7PAU - chains k and 3 of the 32 polymer chains in the assembly; structure by electron microscopy, 8.30 A resolution (very low resolution: no residue pairs are listed; an interface is given only as per-side residue counts).

== Chain k ==
Molecule: 50S ribosomal protein L15
From: Mycoplasma pneumoniae M129
UniProt: Q50300 (RL15_MYCPN); numbering as in UniProt (aligned over 1-151)
Sequence (151 residues; each row starts with the number of its first residue):
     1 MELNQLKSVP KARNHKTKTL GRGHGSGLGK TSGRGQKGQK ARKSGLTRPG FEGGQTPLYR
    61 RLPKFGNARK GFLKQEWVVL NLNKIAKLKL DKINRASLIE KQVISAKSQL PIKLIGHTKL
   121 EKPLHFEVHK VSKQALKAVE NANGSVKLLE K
Unresolved in the structure: 1-2, 151

== Chain 3 ==
Molecule: 23S ribosomal RNA
From: Mycoplasma pneumoniae M129
Sequence (2907 nucleotides; row label = number of the first residue in the row):
     1 UACAAUAAGU UACUAAGGGC UUAUGGUGGA UGCCUUGGCA CUAAUAGGCG AUGAAGGACG
    61 UGUUAACCUG CGAUAAGCUU CGGGUAGGUG GUAAGAACCU CAGAUCCGGA GAUUUCCGAA
   121 UGGAGCAAUC CGGUAGUUGG AAACAGCUAU CAUUAAUUGA UGAAUAAAUA GUCAAUUAAA
   181 GCAAUACGUG GUGAAGUGAA ACAUCUCAGU AGCCACAGGA AAAGAAAACG AAUGUGAUUC
   241 CGUGUGUAGU GGCGAGCGAA AGCGGAACAG GCCAAACUUA UCAUUAGAUA GGGGUUGUAG
   301 GGCUUGCAAU GUGGACUUGA AAACGAUAGA AGAAGCUGUU GGAAAGCAGC GCGCAAAAGG
   361 GUGAUAGCCC CGUAUUUGAA AUUGUUUUCA UACCUAGCGA GAUCCCUGAG UAGCUCGGAA
   421 AACGUUAUUU UGAGUGAAUC UGCCCAGACC AUUGGGUAAG CCUAAAUACU AAUUAGUGAC
   481 CGAUAGCGAA ACAGUACCGU GAGGGAAAGG UGAAAAGAAC CCAGAGAUGG GAGUGAAAUA
   541 GAUUCUGAAA CCAUAUGCCU ACAACGUGUC AGAGCACAUU AAUGUGUGAU GGCGUGCGUU
   601 UUGAAGUAUG AGCCGGCGAG UUAUGAUAGC AAGCGUUAGU UAACCAGGAG AUGGGGAGCU
   661 GUAGCGAAAG CGAGUUUUAA AAGAGCGUUU GUUUGUUAUU AUAGACCCGA AACGGGUUGA
   721 GCUAGUCAUG AGCAGGUUGA AGGUUGAGUA ACAUCAACUG GAGGACCGAA CCGACUCUCG
   781 UUGAAACGAU AGCGGAUGAC UUGUGAUUAG GGGUGAAAUU CCAAUCGAAA UCCGUGAUAG
   841 CUGGUUCUCG UCGAAAUAGC UUUAAGGCUA GCGUGAGAUC ACAAAUAAGU GGAGGUAAAG
   901 CUACUGAAUG UAUGAUGGCG CCACCUAGGC GUACUGAAUA CAAUUAAACU CUGAAUGCCA
   961 UUUAUUUUAU UCUCGCAGUC AGACAGUGGG GGAUAAGCUU CAUUGUCAAG AGGGGAAGAG
  1021 CCCAGAUCAU UAAAUAAGGU CCCCAAAAUA UACUAAGUGG AAAAGGAUGU GAAAGUGCUA
  1081 AAACAGCAAG GAUGUUGGCU UAGAAGCAGC CAUCGUUUAA AGAGUGCGUA ACAGCUCACU
  1141 UGUCGAGUGU UUUUGCGCCG AAGAUGUAAC GGGGCUAAGU AUAUUACCGA AUUUAUGGAU
  1201 AAGAUUUAUA UCUUGUGGUA GACGAGCGUU GUAUUGGAGU UGAAGUCAAA GCGUGAGCAU
  1261 UGGUGGAUCC AAUACAAGUG AGAAUGCCGG CAUGAGUAAC GCUUGGGAGU GAGAAUCUCC
  1321 CAAACCGAUU GACUAAGGUU UCCUGGACCA GGGUCGUCCU UCCAGGGUUA GUCUGGACCU
  1381 AAGCUGAGGC UGAAAAGCGU AGGCGAUGGA CAACAGGUUA AUAUUCCUGU ACUUACAGUU
  1441 AGACUGAUGG AGUGACAAAG AAGGUUUUCC ACCCCCAUAA UUGGAUUUGG GGAUAAAUCA
  1501 UAAGGUGGUA CAAUAGGCAA AUCCGUUGUG CAUAACAUUG AGUGAUGAUG UCGAGUGAAU
  1561 GAGUGAUCAA GUAGCGAAGG UGGUAUUAAU CAUGCUUUCA AGAAAAGCUU CUAGGGUUAA
  1621 UCUAGCUGUA ACCAGUACCG AGAACGAACA CACGUAGUCA AGGAGAGGAU CCUAAGGUUA
  1681 GCGAGUGAAC UAUAGCCAAG GAACUCUGCA AAUUAACCCC GUAAGUUAGC GAGAAGGGGU
  1741 GCUUAUGUAA AAGUAAGCCG CAGUGAAGAA CGAGGGGGGA CUGUUUAACU AAAACACAAC
  1801 UCUAUGCCAA ACCGUAAGGU GAUGUAUAUG GGGUGACACC UGCCCAGUGC UGGAAGGUUA
  1861 AAGAAGGAGG UUAGCGCAAG CGAAGCUUUU AACUGAAGCC CCAGUGAACG GCGGCCGUAA
  1921 CUAUAACGGU CCUAAGGUAG CGAAAUUCCU AGUCGGGUAA AUUCCGUCCC GCUUGAAUGG
  1981 UGUAACCAUC UCUUGACUGU CUCGGCUAUA GACUCGGUGA AAUCCAGGUA CGGGUGAAGA
  2041 CACCCGUUAG GCGCAACGGG ACGGAAAGAC CCCGUGAAGC UUUACUGUAG CUUAAUAUUG
  2101 AUCAGGACAU UAUCAUGUAG AGAAUAGGUA GGAGCAAUCG AUGCAAGUUC GCUAGGACUU
  2161 GUUGAUGCGA AAGGUGGAAU ACUACCCUUG GUUGUGUGCU GUUCUAAUUG GUAACUGUUA
  2221 UCCAGUUUCA AGACAGUGUU AGGUGGGCAG UUUGACUGGG GCGGUCGCCU CCUAAAAGGU
  2281 AACGGAGGCG UACAAAGGUA CCUUCAGUAC GGUUGGAAAU CGUAUGUAGA GUGUAAUGGU
  2341 GUAAGGGUGC UUGACUGUGA GACAUACAGG UCGAACAGGU GAGAAAUCAG GUCAUAGUGA
  2401 UCCGGUGGUC CAGUAUGGAA UGGCCAUCGC UCAACGGAUA AAAGCUACUC CGGGGAUAAC
  2461 AGGCUGAUAC UGCCCAAGAG UUCAUAUCGA CGGCAGUGUU UGGCACCUCG AUGUCGACUC
  2521 AUCUCAUCCU CGAGCUGAAG CAGGUUCGAA GGGUUCGGCU GUUCGCCGAU UAAAGAGAUA
  2581 CGUGAGUUGG GUUCAAACCG UCGUGAGACA GGUUGGUCCC UAUCUAUUGU GCCCGUAGGA
  2641 AGAUUGAAGA GUGUUGCUUC UAGUACGAGA GGACCGAAGC GAGGACACCU CUUAUGCUCC
  2701 AGUUGUAGCG CCAGCUGCAC CGCUGGGUAG UAACGUGUCU AUUAGAUAAA CGCUGAAAGC
  2761 AUCUAAGUGU GAAACUAUCU CAAAGAUUAA UCUUCCCAUU UCGCAAGAAA GUAAGAGCCG
  2821 UCAAAGACGA UGACGUUGAU AGGUUACAGG UGUAAGCAUA GUGAUAUGUU GAGCUGAGUA
  2881 AUACUAAUUG CUCGAGGACU UAUUGGA
Unresolved in the structure: 1-7, 923-927, 1560-1569, 2901-2907

== How chain k and chain 3 interact ==
At this resolution (8 A) residue pairs are not listed: 82 residues of chain k and 91 of chain 3 lie at the interface.

== In short ==
Chain k and chain 3 form an interface of 82 and 91 residues respectively.
Chain k is 50S ribosomal protein L15 and chain 3 is 23S ribosomal RNA, both from Mycoplasma pneumoniae M129;
the structure, free 50S in complex with ribosome recycling factor in untreated Mycoplasma pneumoniae cells,
was determined by electron microscopy together with 7OOC, 7OOD, 7P6Z, 7PAH, 7PAI, 7PAJ and 23 further entries
from the same study.
